2CIP - chain A; structure by X-ray diffraction, 1.40 A resolution.

Chain A:
Molecule: Endoglucanase H
Organism: Clostridium thermocellum
Notes: EC 3.2.1.4
UniProtKB: P16218 (GUNH_CLOTM); residues 4-282 here correspond to UniProt positions 26-304 (UniProt number = residue number + 22)
Sequence (282 residues; numbered 1 to 282; the number before each row is that of its first residue):
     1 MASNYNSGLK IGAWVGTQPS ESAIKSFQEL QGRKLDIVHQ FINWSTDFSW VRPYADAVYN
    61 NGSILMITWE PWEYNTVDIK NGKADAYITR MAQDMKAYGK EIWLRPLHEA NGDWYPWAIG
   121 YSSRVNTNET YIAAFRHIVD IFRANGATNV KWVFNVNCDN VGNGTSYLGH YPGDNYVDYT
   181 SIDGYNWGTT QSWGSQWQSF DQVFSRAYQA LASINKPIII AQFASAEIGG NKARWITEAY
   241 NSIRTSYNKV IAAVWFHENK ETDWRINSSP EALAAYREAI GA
Unresolved in the structure: 1-6, 192-194
Sequence notes: engineered mutation Q222 (Glu244 in P16218)
Swiss-Prot annotation at these positions:
  - active site: E109 (Proton donor)
Small-molecule neighbours: beta-D-glucopyranose / 4-methyl-2H-chromen-2-one: W14, F41, E70, W72, H108, E109, W114, Y115, N157, C158, D159, V161, Y185, W187, Q222, F256, E258, K260, E261, W264

Summary:
Chain A binds beta-D-glucopyranose / 4-methyl-2H-chromen-2-one. UniProt lists active-site residue E109.
Chain A is Endoglucanase H (Clostridium thermocellum); the structure, Structure of the Michaelis complex of a
family 26 lichenase, was determined by X-ray diffraction (same publication as 2CIT).
